PDB entry 5A1K | X-ray diffraction, 2.90 A resolution | chain A

# Chain A
Name: Adseverin
Organism: Homo sapiens
Notes: fragment: domains a1-a3, residues 6-349
Reference sequence: Q9Y6U3 (ADSV_HUMAN); residues 6-349 here = UniProt positions 6-349
Sequence (344 residues; numbered 6 to 349; the number before each row is that of its first residue):
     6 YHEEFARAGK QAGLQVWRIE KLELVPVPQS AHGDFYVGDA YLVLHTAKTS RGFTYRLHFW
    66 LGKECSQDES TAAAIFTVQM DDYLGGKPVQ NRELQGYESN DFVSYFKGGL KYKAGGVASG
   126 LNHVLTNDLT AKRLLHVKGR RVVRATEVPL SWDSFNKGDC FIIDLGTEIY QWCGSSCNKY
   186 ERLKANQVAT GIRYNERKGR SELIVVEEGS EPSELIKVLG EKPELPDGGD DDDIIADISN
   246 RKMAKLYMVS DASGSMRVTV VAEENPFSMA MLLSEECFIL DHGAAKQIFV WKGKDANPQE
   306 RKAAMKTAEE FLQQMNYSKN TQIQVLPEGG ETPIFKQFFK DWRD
Not modelled in the structure: 257-259
Differences from the reference sequence: variant R61 (His in Q9Y6U3)
UniProt features mapped onto this chain:
  - binding site (a 1,2-diacyl-sn-glycero-3-phospho-(1D-myo-inositol-4,5-bisphosphate)): K112 to A119, R138 to R146
  - modified residue: Y102 (Phosphotyrosine)
  - natural variant: R61 (H61R: this construct carries the variant)
  - mutagenesis: M310 (M310D: Increases calcium-independent actin-severing activity), E314 (E314S: Increases calcium-independent actin-severing activity)
What the authors report for this chain:
  - contacts within the chain: F64-M310 (hydrophobic contact), R97-E314
  - contacts within the chain: R23-D44, D44-V122 (backbone contact) (from molecular simulation)

# Summary
UniProt lists 17 residues binding 1,2-diacyl-sn-glycero-3-phospho-(1D-myo-inositol-4,5-bisphosphate) and 2
mutagenesis sites. The paper reports contacts within the chain involving F64, M310 and R97 among others.
Chain A is Adseverin (Homo sapiens); the structure, Crystal structure of calcium-free human adseverin domains
A1-A3, was determined by X-ray diffraction together with 5A1M from the same study.
